Entry 8J9W (electron microscopy, 2.76 A resolution); this record covers chains A and D of the 6 polymer chains in the assembly.

Chain A:
Protein: DNA topoisomerase 2
Source organism: African swine fever virus
Reference sequence: A0A0A1E3Q0 (A0A0A1E3Q0_ASF); residue numbers follow UniProt; this construct covers 1-1192
Amino-acid sequence (1197 residues; numbered 1 to 1197; the number before each row is that of its first residue):
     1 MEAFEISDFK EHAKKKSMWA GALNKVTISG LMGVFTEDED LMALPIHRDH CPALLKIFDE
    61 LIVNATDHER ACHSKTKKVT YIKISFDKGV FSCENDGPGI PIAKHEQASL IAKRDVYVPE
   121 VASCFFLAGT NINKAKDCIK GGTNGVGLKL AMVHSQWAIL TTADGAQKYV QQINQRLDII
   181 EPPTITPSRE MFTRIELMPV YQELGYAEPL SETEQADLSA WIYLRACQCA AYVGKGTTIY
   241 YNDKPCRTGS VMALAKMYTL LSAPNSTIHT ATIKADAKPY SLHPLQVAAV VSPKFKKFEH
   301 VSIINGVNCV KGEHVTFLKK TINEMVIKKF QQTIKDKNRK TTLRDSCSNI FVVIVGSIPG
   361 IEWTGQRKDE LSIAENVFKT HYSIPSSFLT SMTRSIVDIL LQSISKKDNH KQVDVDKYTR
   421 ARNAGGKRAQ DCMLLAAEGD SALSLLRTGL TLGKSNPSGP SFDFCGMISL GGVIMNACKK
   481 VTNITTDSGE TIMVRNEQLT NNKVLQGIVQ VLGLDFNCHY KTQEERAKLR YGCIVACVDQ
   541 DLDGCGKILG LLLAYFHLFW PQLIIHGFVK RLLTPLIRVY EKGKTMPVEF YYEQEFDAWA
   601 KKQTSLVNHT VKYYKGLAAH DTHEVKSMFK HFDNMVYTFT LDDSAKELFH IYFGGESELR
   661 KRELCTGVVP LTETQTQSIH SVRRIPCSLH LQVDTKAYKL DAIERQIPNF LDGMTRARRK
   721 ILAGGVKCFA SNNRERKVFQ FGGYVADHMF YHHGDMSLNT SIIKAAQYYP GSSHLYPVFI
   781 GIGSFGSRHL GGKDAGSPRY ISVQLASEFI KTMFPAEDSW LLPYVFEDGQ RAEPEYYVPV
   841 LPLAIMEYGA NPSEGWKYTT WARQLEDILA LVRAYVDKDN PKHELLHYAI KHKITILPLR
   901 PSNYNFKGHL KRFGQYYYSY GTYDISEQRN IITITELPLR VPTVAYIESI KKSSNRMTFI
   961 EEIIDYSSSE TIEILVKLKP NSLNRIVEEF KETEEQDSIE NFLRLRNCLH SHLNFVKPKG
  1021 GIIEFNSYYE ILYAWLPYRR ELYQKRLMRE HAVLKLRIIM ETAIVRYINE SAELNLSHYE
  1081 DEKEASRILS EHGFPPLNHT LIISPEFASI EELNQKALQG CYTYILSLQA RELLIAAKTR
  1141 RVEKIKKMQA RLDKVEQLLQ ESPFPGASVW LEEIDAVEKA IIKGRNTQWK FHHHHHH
Unresolved in the structure: 1-417, 1193-1197
Sequence notes: expression tag (1193-1197)
Bound ions: Mg2+ near Asp-541 (its only coordinating residue here)
Ligand contacts: Etoposide (EVP; (5S,5aR,8aR,9R)-9-(4-hydroxy-3,5-dimethoxyphenyl)-8-oxo-5,5a,6,8,8a,9-hexahydrofuro[3',4':6,7]naphtho[2,3-d][1,3]dioxol -5-yl 4,6-O-[(1R)-ethylidene]-beta-D-glucopyranoside): Glu-438, Gly-439, Asp-440, Gly-471, Gly-472, Met-756, Ser-757, Thr-760
What the authors report for this chain:
  - mutagenesis - C72A: decreased catalytic activity

Chain D:
Molecule: 17-nt DNA strand
Sequence (17 nucleotides; each row starts with the number of its first residue):
     1 CATGCTACAG AGTTCTT
Ligand contacts: Etoposide (EVP; (5S,5aR,8aR,9R)-9-(4-hydroxy-3,5-dimethoxyphenyl)-8-oxo-5,5a,6,8,8a,9-hexahydrofuro[3',4':6,7]naphtho[2,3-d][1,3]dioxol -5-yl 4,6-O-[(1R)-ethylidene]-beta-D-glucopyranoside): DG4, DC5, DT6

Chain A / chain D interface:
Contacting residue pairs (40):
  Val-473(A) / DT6(D)  base contact
  Val-473(A) / DA7(D)  sugar contact
  Met-475(A) / DT6(D)  phosphate contact
  Met-475(A) / DA7(D)  phosphate contact
  Asn-476(A) / DC8(D)  hydrogen bond to the phosphate
  Lys-479(A) / DC8(D)  salt bridge to the phosphate
  Lys-479(A) / DA9(D)  salt bridge to the phosphate
  Lys-480(A) / DA7(D)  salt bridge to the phosphate
  Gln-498(A) / DT6(D)  hydrogen bond to the phosphate
  Lys-547(A) / DA7(D)  sugar contact
  Phe-653(A) / DC8(D)  phosphate contact
  Ser-657(A) / DA9(D)  hydrogen bond to the phosphate
  Ser-657(A) / DG10(D)  phosphate contact
  Arg-660(A) / DC8(D)  phosphate contact
  Arg-660(A) / DA9(D)  salt bridge to the phosphate
  Lys-661(A) / DG10(D)  salt bridge to the phosphate
  Met-756(A) / DG4(D)  base contact
  Ser-797(A) / DA2(D)  phosphate contact
  Arg-799(A) / DC1(D)  sugar contact
  Arg-799(A) / DA2(D)  salt bridge to the phosphate
  Tyr-800(A) / DC1(D)  phosphate contact
  Pro-852(A) / DC8(D)  base contact
  Pro-852(A) / DA9(D)  base contact
  Ser-853(A) / DC8(D)  phosphate contact
  Ser-853(A) / DA9(D)  phosphate contact
  Glu-854(A) / DC8(D)  sugar contact
  Gly-855(A) / DC8(D)  phosphate contact
  Gly-855(A) / DA9(D)  hydrogen bond to the phosphate
  Gly-855(A) / DG10(D)  phosphate contact
  Trp-856(A) / DA9(D)  sugar contact
  Lys-857(A) / DA9(D)  base contact
  Lys-857(A) / DG10(D)  sugar contact
  Lys-952(A) / DT14(D)  phosphate contact
  Lys-952(A) / DC15(D)  phosphate contact
  Ser-953(A) / DT14(D)  phosphate contact
  Ser-954(A) / DC15(D)  hydrogen bond to the phosphate
  Arg-956(A) / DT14(D)  salt bridge to the phosphate
  Arg-1004(A) / DT14(D)  salt bridge to the phosphate
  His-1010(A) / DG12(D)  salt bridge to the phosphate
  His-1012(A) / DG10(D)  phosphate contact
Interface residues without a listed pair, chain A (34 interface residues in all): Ile-474, Asn-502, Leu-551, Lys-699, Gln-706, Ser-949
Interface residues without a listed pair, chain D (14 interface residues in all): DT3, DA11, DT13

Summary:
Chain A and chain D form an interface of 34 and 14 residues respectively; the contacts include 5 hydrogen
bonds and 9 salt bridges. Polar contacts include Asn-476(A)/DC8(D), Gln-498(A)/DT6(D) and Ser-657(A)/DA9(D).
Etoposide is bound between chain A and chain D. The paper reports that C72A of chain A reduces catalytic
activity.
Here chain A is DNA topoisomerase 2 (African swine fever virus) and chain D is a 17-nt DNA strand. Entry 8J9W
(Cryo-EM structure of the African swine fever virus topoisomerase 2 complexed with Cut02bDNA and etoposide
(EDI-2)) was determined by electron microscopy, deposited together with 8J9V and 8J9X.
